1S9X - chains A and C of the 3 polymer chains in the assembly; structure by X-ray diffraction, 2.50 A resolution.

Chain A:
Name: HLA class I histocompatibility antigen, A-2 alpha chain
From: Homo sapiens
Notes: fragment: Extracellular Domains alpha1, alpha2, alpha3
Reference sequence: P01892 (1A02_HUMAN); residues 1-274 here correspond to UniProt positions 25-298 (UniProt number = residue number + 24)
Chain sequence (274 residues; each row starts with the number of its first residue):
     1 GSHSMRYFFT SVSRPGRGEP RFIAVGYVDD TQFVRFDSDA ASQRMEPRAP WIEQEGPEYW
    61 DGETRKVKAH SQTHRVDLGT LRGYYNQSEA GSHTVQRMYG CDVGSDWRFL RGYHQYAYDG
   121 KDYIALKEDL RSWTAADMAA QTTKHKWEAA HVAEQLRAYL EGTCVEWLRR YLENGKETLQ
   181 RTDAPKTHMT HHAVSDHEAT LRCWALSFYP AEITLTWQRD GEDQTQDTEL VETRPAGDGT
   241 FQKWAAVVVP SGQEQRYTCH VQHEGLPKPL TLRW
Disulfide bonds: Cys101-Cys164, Cys203-Cys259

Chain C:
Name: NY-ESO-1 peptide analogue S9A
Chain sequence (9 residues; row label = number of the first residue in the row):
     1 SLLMWITQA

Chain A / chain C interface:
Contacting residue pairs (38; chain A residue first):
  Met5(A) - Ser1(C)
  Tyr7(A) - Ser1(C)  hydrogen bond (side chain-backbone)
  Tyr7(A) - Leu2(C)  hydrophobic
  Phe9(A) - Leu2(C)  hydrophobic
  Met45(A) - Leu2(C)  hydrophobic
  Glu63(A) - Ser1(C)  hydrogen bond
  Glu63(A) - Leu2(C)  hydrogen bond (side chain-backbone)
  Lys66(A) - Leu2(C)
  Lys66(A) - Leu3(C)
  Lys66(A) - Met4(C)
  Val67(A) - Leu2(C)  hydrophobic
  Ala69(A) - Ile6(C)
  His70(A) - Leu3(C)
  His70(A) - Ile6(C)
  Thr73(A) - Ile6(C)  hydrogen bond (side chain-backbone)
  Thr73(A) - Thr7(C)
  Thr73(A) - Gln8(C)
  Asp77(A) - Gln8(C)
  Asp77(A) - Ala9(C)  hydrogen bond (side chain-backbone)
  Thr80(A) - Ala9(C)
  Tyr84(A) - Ala9(C)
  Arg97(A) - Ile6(C)
  Tyr99(A) - Leu2(C)
  Tyr99(A) - Leu3(C)  hydrogen bond (side chain-backbone)
  Thr143(A) - Ala9(C)  hydrogen bond (side chain-backbone)
  Lys146(A) - Gln8(C)  hydrogen bond (side chain-backbone)
  Lys146(A) - Ala9(C)
  Trp147(A) - Thr7(C)
  Trp147(A) - Gln8(C)  hydrogen bond (side chain-backbone)
  Trp147(A) - Ala9(C)
  Gln155(A) - Leu3(C)
  Gln155(A) - Trp5(C)  hydrogen bond (side chain-backbone)
  Leu156(A) - Leu3(C)  hydrophobic
  Tyr159(A) - Ser1(C)  hydrogen bond (side chain-backbone)
  Tyr159(A) - Leu2(C)
  Tyr159(A) - Leu3(C)  hydrophobic
  Trp167(A) - Ser1(C)
  Tyr171(A) - Ser1(C)  hydrogen bond (side chain-backbone)
Also at the interface, not in a pair above, chain A (28 interface residues in all): Arg65, Val76, His114, Tyr116, Val152

Summary:
28 residues of chain A and 9 residues of chain C are in contact, with 12 hydrogen bonds. Polar pairs include
Tyr7(A)-Ser1(C), Glu63(A)-Ser1(C) and Glu63(A)-Leu2(C).
Here chain A is HLA class I histocompatibility antigen, A-2 alpha chain (Homo sapiens) and chain C is NY-ESO-1
peptide analogue S9A. Entry 1S9X (Crystal Structure Analysis of NY-ESO-1 epitope analogue, SLLMWITQA, in
complex with HLA-A2) was determined by X-ray diffraction, deposited together with 1S9W and 1S9Y.
